8G7A - chains E and A of the 6 polymer chains in the assembly; structure by electron microscopy, 3.30 A resolution.

# Chain E
Name: Nanosota-3
Source organism: Vicugna pacos
Chain sequence (136 residues; row label = number of the first residue in the row):
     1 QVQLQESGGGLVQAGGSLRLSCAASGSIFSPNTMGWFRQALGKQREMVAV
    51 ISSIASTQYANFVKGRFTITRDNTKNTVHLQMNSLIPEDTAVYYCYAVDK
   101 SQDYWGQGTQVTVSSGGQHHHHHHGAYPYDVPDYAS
Unresolved in the structure: 116-136
Cystine bridges: Cys22-Cys95

# Chain A
Name: Spike glycoprotein
Source organism: Severe acute respiratory syndrome coronavirus 2
UniProtKB: P0DTC2 (SPIKE_SARS2); numbering as in UniProt (aligned over 14-1211)
Chain sequence (1234 residues; numbered 14 to 1247; the number before each row is that of its first residue):
    14 QCVNLTTRTQLPPAYTNSFTRGVYYPDKVFRSSVLHSTQDLFLPFFSNVT
    64 WFHAIHVSGTNGTKRFDNPVLPFNDGVYFASTEKSNIIRGWIFGTTLDSK
   114 TQSLLIVNNATNVVIKVCEFQFCNDPFLGVYYHKNNKSWMESEFRVYSSA
   164 NNCTFEYVSQPFLMDLEGKQGNFKNLREFVFKNIDGYFKIYSKHTPINLV
   214 RDLPQGFSALEPLVDLPIGINITRFQTLLALHRSYLTPGDSSSGWTAGAA
   264 AYYVGYLQPRTFLLKYNENGTITDAVDCALDPLSETKCTLKSFTVEKGIY
   314 QTSNFRVQPTESIVRFPNITNLCPFGEVFNATRFASVYAWNRKRISNCVA
   364 DYSVLYNSASFSTFKCYGVSPTKLNDLCFTNVYADSFVIRGDEVRQIAPG
   414 QTGKIADYNYKLPDDFTGCVIAWNSNNLDSKVGGNYNYLYRLFRKSNLKP
   464 FERDISTEIYQAGSTPCNGVEGFNCYFPLQSYGFQPTNGVGYQPYRVVVL
   514 SFELLHAPATVCGPKKSTNLVKNKCVNFNFNGLTGTGVLTESNKKFLPFQ
   564 QFGRDIADTTDAVRDPQTLEILDITPCSFGGVSVITPGTNTSNQVAVLYQ
   614 GVNCTEVPVAIHADQLTPTWRVYSTGSNVFQTRAGCLIGAEHVNNSYECD
   664 IPIGAGICASYQTQTNSPAGARSVASQSIIAYTMSLGAENSVAYSNNSIA
   714 IPTNFTISVTTEILPVSMTKTSVDCTMYICGDSTECSNLLLQYGSFCTQL
   764 NRALTGIAVEQDKNTQEVFAQVKQIYKTPPIKDFGGFNFSQILPDPSKPS
   814 KRSPIEDLLFNKVTLADAGFIKQYGDCLGDIAARDLICAQKFNGLTVLPP
   864 LLTDEMIAQYTSALLAGTITSGWTFGAGPALQIPFPMQMAYRFNGIGVTQ
   914 NVLYENQKLIANQFNSAIGKIQDSLSSTPSALGKLQDVVNQNAQALNTLV
   964 KQLSSNFGAISSVLNDILSRLDPPEAEVQIDRLITGRLQSLQTYVTQQLI
  1014 RAAEIRASANLAATKMSECVLGQSKRVDFCGKGYHLMSFPQSAPHGVVFL
  1064 HVTYVPAQEKNFTTAPAICHDGKAHFPREGVFVSNGTHWFVTQRNFYEPQ
  1114 IITTDNTFVSGNCDVVIGIVNNTVYDPLQPELDSFKEELDKYFKNHTSPD
  1164 VDLGDISGINASVVNIQKEIDRLNEVAKNLNESLIDLQELGKYEQYIKGS
  1214 GYIPEAPRDGQAYVRKDGEWVLLSTFLGHHHHHH
Unresolved in the structure: 181-183, 308-316, 593-1247
Construct notes: conflict Gly614 (Asp in P0DTC2), Ala682 (Arg in P0DTC2), Gly683 (Arg in P0DTC2), Pro817 (Phe in P0DTC2), Pro892 (Ala in P0DTC2), Pro899 (Ala in P0DTC2), Pro942 (Ala in P0DTC2), Pro986 (Lys in P0DTC2), Pro987 (Val in P0DTC2); expression tag (1212-1247)
Swiss-Prot annotation at these positions:
  - region: Asn280 to Cys301 (Putative superantigen), Arg403 to Asp405 (Integrin-binding motif), Asn448 to Phe456 (Immunodominant HLA epitope recognized by the CD8+), Pro681, Ala684 (Putative superantigen), Ser816 to Tyr837 (Fusion peptide 1), Lys835 to Phe855 (Fusion peptide 2), Asp1163 to Glu1202 (Heptad repeat 2)
  - site (Cleavage): Arg685, Ser686, Arg815, Ser816
  - glycosylation: Asn17 (N-linked (GlcNAc...) (complex) asparagine), Asn61 (N-linked (GlcNAc...) (hybrid) asparagine), Asn74 (N-linked (GlcNAc...) (complex) asparagine), Asn122 (N-linked (GlcNAc...) (hybrid) asparagine), Asn149 (N-linked (GlcNAc...) (complex) asparagine), Asn165 (N-linked (GlcNAc...) (complex) asparagine), Asn234 (N-linked (GlcNAc...) (high mannose) asparagine), Asn282 (N-linked (GlcNAc...) (complex) asparagine), Thr323 (O-linked (GalNAc) threonine), Ser325 (O-linked (HexNAc...) serine), Asn331 (N-linked (GlcNAc...) (complex) asparagine), Asn343 (N-linked (GlcNAc...) (complex) asparagine), Asn603 (N-linked (GlcNAc...) (hybrid) asparagine), Asn616 (N-linked (GlcNAc...) (complex) asparagine), Asn657 (N-linked (GlcNAc...) (complex) asparagine), Thr676 (O-linked (GlcNAc...) threonine), Thr678 (O-linked (GlcNAc...) threonine), Asn709 (N-linked (GlcNAc...) (high mannose) asparagine), Asn717 (N-linked (GlcNAc...) (hybrid) asparagine), Asn801 (N-linked (GlcNAc...) (hybrid) asparagine) and 6 more in UniProt
  - natural variant: Leu18 (L18F: In strain: Beta/B.1.351, Gamma/P.1 and 1 more), Thr19 (T19I: In strain: Omicron/BQ.1.1, Omicron/XBB.1.5 and 1 more; T19R: In strain: Delta/B.1.617.2, Omicron/BA.2 and 4 more), Thr20 (T20N: In strain: Gamma/P.1), Leu24 to Ala27 (sequence variant, change not given here; In strain: Omicron/BA.2, Omicron/BA.2.12.1 and 6 more), Pro26 (P26S: In strain: Gamma/P.1), Gln52 (Q52H: In strain: Omicron/EG.5.1), Ala67 (A67V: In strain: Eta/B.1.525, Omicron/BA.1), His69 to Val70 (deletion: In strain: Alpha/B.1.1.7, Eta/B.1.525 and 5 more), Gly75 (G75V: In strain: Lambda/C.37), Thr76 (T76I: In strain: Lambda/C.37), Asp80 (D80A: In strain: Beta/B.1.351), Val83 (V83A: In strain: Omicron/XBB.1.5, Omicron/EG.5.1), 79 further natural variant entries in UniProt
  - mutagenesis: His69 to Val70 (Increased incorporation of cleaved spike into virions), Asn121 (N121Q: Partial loss of biliverdin affinity), Arg190 (R190K: Partial loss of biliverdin affinity), Asn234 (N234Q: Increased resistance to neutralizing antibodies), Asn331 (N331Q: Reduced viral infectivity), Asn343 (N343Q: Reduced viral infectivity), Leu452 (L452R: Increased resistance to neutralizing antibodies. Decreases HLA binding to NF9 epitope. Increased binding affinity to human ACE2), Tyr453 (Y453F: Decreased HLA binding to NF9 epitope. Increased binding affinity to human ACE2), Ala475 (A475V: Increased resistance to neutralizing antibodies), Val483 (V483A: Increased resistance to neutralizing antibodies), Glu484 (E484D: Increased replication in human TMEM106B overexpressing cells), Phe490 (F490L: Increased resistance to neutralizing antibodies and human covalescent sera neutralization), 11 further mutagenesis entries in UniProt
Cystine bridges: Cys15-Cys136, Cys131-Cys166, Cys291-Cys301, Cys379-Cys432, Cys480-Cys488, Cys538-Cys590

# Chain E / chain A interface
Contacting residue pairs (25; chain E residue first):
  Gln44(E) - Tyr449(A)  hydrogen bond
  Arg45(E) - Tyr449(A)
  Met47(E) - Phe490(A)  hydrophobic
  Val50(E) - Thr470(A)
  Gln58(E) - Thr470(A)  hydrogen bond
  Gln58(E) - Glu471(A)
  Gln58(E) - Ile472(A)
  Gln58(E) - Gly482(A)
  Tyr59(E) - Gly482(A)
  Tyr59(E) - Val483(A)
  Tyr59(E) - Glu484(A)
  Tyr59(E) - Phe490(A)
  Ala60(E) - Phe490(A)  hydrophobic
  Asn61(E) - Val483(A)
  Asn61(E) - Glu484(A)  hydrogen bond
  Asn61(E) - Gly485(A)
  Tyr96(E) - Asn450(A)  hydrogen bond (side chain-backbone)
  Tyr96(E) - Leu452(A)  hydrophobic
  Val98(E) - Tyr351(A)
  Lys100(E) - Ala352(A)
  Lys100(E) - Ile468(A)
  Ser101(E) - Ala348(A)
  Ser101(E) - Ala352(A)
  Ser101(E) - Asn354(A)  hydrogen bond
  Asp103(E) - Ser349(A)  hydrogen bond
Interface residues without a listed pair, chain E (17 interface residues in all): Thr33, Phe37, Thr57, Gln102
Interface residues without a listed pair, chain A (21 interface residues in all): Arg346, Tyr451, Leu492, Ser494

# Overview
The interface between chain E and chain A involves 17 residues on one side and 21 on the other; the contacts
include 6 hydrogen bonds. Polar pairs include Gln44(E)-Tyr449(A), Gln58(E)-Thr470(A) and Asn61(E)-Glu484(A).
From UniProt: 23 mutagenesis sites on chain A.
Here chain E is Nanosota-3 (Vicugna pacos) and chain A is Spike glycoprotein (Severe acute respiratory
syndrome coronavirus 2). Entry 8G7A (SARS-CoV-2 spike/Nb3 complex with 2 RBDs up and 3 Nb3 (local refinement))
was determined by electron microscopy.
